6U0S - chains E and F of the 6 polymer chains in the assembly; structure by X-ray diffraction, 2.52 A resolution.

[Chain E (and F)]
Name: 2,4-dichlorophenol 6-monooxygenase
Organism: Streptomyces sp. SCSIO 03032
Notes: chain F of this document is another copy of the same molecule, construct and numbering; everything in this record applies to it too
UniProtKB: W0C4C9 (W0C4C9_9ACTN); residues 1-598 here = UniProt positions 1-598
Sequence (601 residues; each row starts with the number of its first residue; numbers below 1 keep their minus sign (Gly-2 is residue -2)):
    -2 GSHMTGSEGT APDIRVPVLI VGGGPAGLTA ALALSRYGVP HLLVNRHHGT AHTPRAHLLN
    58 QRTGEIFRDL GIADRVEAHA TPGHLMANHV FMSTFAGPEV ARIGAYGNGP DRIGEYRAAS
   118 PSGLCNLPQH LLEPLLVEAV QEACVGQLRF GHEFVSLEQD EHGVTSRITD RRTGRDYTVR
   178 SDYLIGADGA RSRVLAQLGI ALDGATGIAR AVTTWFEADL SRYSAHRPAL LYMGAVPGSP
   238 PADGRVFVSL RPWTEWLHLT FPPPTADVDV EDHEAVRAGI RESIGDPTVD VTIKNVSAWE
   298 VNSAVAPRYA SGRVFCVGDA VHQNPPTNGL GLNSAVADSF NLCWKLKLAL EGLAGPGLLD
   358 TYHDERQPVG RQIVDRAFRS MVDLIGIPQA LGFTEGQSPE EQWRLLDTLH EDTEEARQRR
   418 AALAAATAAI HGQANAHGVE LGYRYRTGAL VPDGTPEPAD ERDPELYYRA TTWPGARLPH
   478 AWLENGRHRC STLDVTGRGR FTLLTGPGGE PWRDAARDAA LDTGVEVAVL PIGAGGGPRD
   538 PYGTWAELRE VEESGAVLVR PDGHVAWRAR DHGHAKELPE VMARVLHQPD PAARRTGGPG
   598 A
Not modelled in the structure: -2 to 7, 587-598 (chain F: -2 to 5, 586-598)
Sequence notes: expression tag (-2 to 0)
Ligand contacts:
  - FAD (flavin-adenine dinucleotide): Val18, Gly19, Gly20, Gly21, Pro22, Ala23, Gly24, Val41, Asn42, Arg43, His44, Arg52, Ala53, His54, Leu55, Gln126, His149, Glu150, Phe151, Ala184, Asp185, Gly186, Arg190, Thr210, Leu256, Trp296, Val314, Gly315, Asp316, Pro323, Gly326, Leu327, Gly328, Leu329, Asn330, Ala332
  - PKS (2-[(2E,5E,7E,9R,10R,11E)-10-hydroxy-3,7,9,11-tetramethyltrideca-2,5,7,11-tetraen-1-yl]-6-methoxy-3-methylpyridin-4-ol): His54, Leu55, Tyr103, Ala206, Leu227, Leu228, Met230, Pro238, Ala239, Gly241, Val243, Val245, Leu256, Phe258, Pro322, Pro323, Thr324, Asn325, Gly326, Met378, Leu381, Ile382, Pro385

[How chain E and chain F interact]
Contacting residue pairs (39; chain E residue first):
  Asn85(E) - Tyr539(F)  hydrogen bond
  Ala93(E) - Arg484(F)  hydrogen bond (backbone-side chain)
  Glu96(E) - Glu481(F)
  Glu96(E) - Arg536(F)  salt bridge
  Glu96(E) - Pro538(F)
  Arg99(E) - Glu481(F)  salt bridge
  Arg99(E) - Arg536(F)
  Arg99(E) - Pro538(F)
  Arg99(E) - Tyr539(F)  hydrogen bond
  Pro107(E) - Gly111(F)
  Pro107(E) - Ala115(F)  hydrophobic
  Ile110(E) - Gly111(F)
  Ile110(E) - Arg114(F)
  Gly111(E) - Pro107(F)
  Gly111(E) - Ile110(F)
  Arg114(E) - Ile110(F)
  Ala115(E) - Pro107(F)  hydrophobic
  Arg219(E) - Arg484(F)
  Tyr220(E) - Arg484(F)
  His223(E) - Glu481(F)  salt bridge
  His223(E) - Arg484(F)
  His407(E) - Gly530(F)
  Asp409(E) - Gly505(F)
  Arg417(E) - Pro504(F)
  Arg417(E) - Glu550(F)  salt bridge
  Glu481(E) - Arg99(F)  salt bridge
  Glu481(E) - His223(F)  salt bridge
  Arg484(E) - Ala93(F)  hydrogen bond (side chain-backbone)
  Arg484(E) - Arg219(F)
  Arg484(E) - Tyr220(F)
  Arg484(E) - His223(F)
  Gly505(E) - Asp409(F)
  Gly530(E) - His407(F)
  Arg536(E) - Glu96(F)  salt bridge
  Pro538(E) - Glu96(F)
  Pro538(E) - Arg99(F)
  Tyr539(E) - Asn85(F)  hydrogen bond
  Tyr539(E) - Arg99(F)  hydrogen bond
  Glu550(E) - Arg417(F)  salt bridge
Other interface residues (no listed pair), chain E (28 interface residues in all): Ile100, Gly101, Arg414, Pro504, Ala531
Other interface residues (no listed pair), chain F (27 interface residues in all): Ile100, Gly101, Arg414

[Summary]
Chain E and chain F form an interface of 28 and 27 residues respectively, with 6 hydrogen bonds and 8 salt
bridges. Among the polar pairs are Glu96(E)-Arg536(F), Arg99(E)-Glu481(F) and His223(E)-Glu481(F). Ligands of
chain E: flavin-adenine dinucleotide and compound PKS.
Both chains are 2,4-dichlorophenol 6-monooxygenase (Streptomyces sp. SCSIO 03032). Entry 6U0S (Crystal
structure of the flavin-dependent monooxygenase PieE in complex with FAD and substrate) was determined by
X-ray diffraction, deposited together with 6U0P.
